PDB entry 9C59 | electron microscopy, 4.30 A resolution (low resolution: residue-level contacts below are approximate; hydrogen-bond / salt-bridge calls are withheld) | chains B and c of the 14 polymer chains in the assembly

Chain B:
Molecule: AP-3 complex subunit beta-1
Source organism: Homo sapiens
UniProt: O00203 (AP3B1_HUMAN); residues 1-677 here = UniProt positions 1-677
Chain sequence (677 residues; row label = number of the first residue in the row):
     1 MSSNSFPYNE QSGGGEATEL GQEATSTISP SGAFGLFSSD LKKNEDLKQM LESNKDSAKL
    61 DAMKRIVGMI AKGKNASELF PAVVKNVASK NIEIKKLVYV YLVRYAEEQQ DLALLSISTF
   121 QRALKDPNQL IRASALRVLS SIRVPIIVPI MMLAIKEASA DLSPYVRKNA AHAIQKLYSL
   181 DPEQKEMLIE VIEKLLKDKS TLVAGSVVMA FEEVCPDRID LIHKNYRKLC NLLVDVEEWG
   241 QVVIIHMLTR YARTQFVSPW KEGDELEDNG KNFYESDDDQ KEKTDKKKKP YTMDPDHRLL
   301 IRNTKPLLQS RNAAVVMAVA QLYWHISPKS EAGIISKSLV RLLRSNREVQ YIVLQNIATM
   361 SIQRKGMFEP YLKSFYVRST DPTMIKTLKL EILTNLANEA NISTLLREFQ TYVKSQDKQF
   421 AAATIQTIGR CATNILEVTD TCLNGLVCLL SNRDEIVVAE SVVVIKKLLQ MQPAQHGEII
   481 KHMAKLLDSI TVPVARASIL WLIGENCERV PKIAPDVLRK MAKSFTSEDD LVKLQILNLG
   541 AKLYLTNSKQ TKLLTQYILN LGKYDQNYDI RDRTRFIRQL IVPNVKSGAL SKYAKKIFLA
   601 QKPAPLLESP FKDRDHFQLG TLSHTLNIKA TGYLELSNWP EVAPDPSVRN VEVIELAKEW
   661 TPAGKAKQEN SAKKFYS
Unresolved in the structure: 1-34, 261-289, 651-677

Chain c:
Molecule: ADP-ribosylation factor 1
Source organism: Homo sapiens
Notes: EC 3.6.5.2
UniProt: P84077 (ARF1_HUMAN); residues 2-181 here = UniProt positions 2-181
Chain sequence (182 residues; each row starts with the number of its first residue):
     2 GNIFANLFKG LFGKKEMRIL MVGLDAAGKT TILYKLKLGE IVTTIPTIGF NVETVEYKNI
    62 SFTVWDVGGL DKIRPLWRHY FQNTQGLIFV VDSNDRERVN EAREELMRML AEDELRDAVL
   122 LVFANKQDLP NAMNAAEITD KLGLHSLRHR NWYIQATCAT SGDGLYEGLD WLSNQLRNQK
   182 SL
Unresolved in the structure: 182-183
Construct notes: engineered mutation Leu71 (Gln in P84077); expression tag (182-183)
Ion coordination: Mg2+: Thr31 (together with GTP)
Residues lining bound ligands: GTP (guanosine-5'-triphosphate): Leu25, Asp26, Ala27, Ala28, Gly29, Lys30, Thr31, Thr32, Thr45, Pro47, Thr48, Asp67, Gly69, Gly70, Asn126, Lys127, Gln128, Asp129, Leu130, Cys159, Ala160, Thr161

Interface between chain B and chain c:
Residue-residue contacts (12; chain B residue first):
  Arg122(B) - Glu41(c)
  Lys125(B) - Lys36(c)
  Lys125(B) - Ser162(c)
  Asp126(B) - Ser162(c)
  Pro127(B) - Gly163(c)
  Pro127(B) - Tyr167(c)
  Asn128(B) - Tyr167(c)
  Arg132(B) - Ser162(c)
  Arg132(B) - Asp164(c)
  Asp161(B) - Asp164(c)
  Leu162(B) - Gln128(c)
  Leu162(B) - Ala157(c)
Interface residues without a listed pair, chain B (9 interface residues in all): Ala160
Interface residues without a listed pair, chain c (11 interface residues in all): Gly40, Thr158, Thr161

In short:
9 residues of chain B and 11 residues of chain c are in contact. Bound to chain c: GTP.
Here chain B is AP-3 complex subunit beta-1 and chain c is ADP-ribosylation factor 1, both from Homo sapiens.
Entry 9C59 (Human AP-3 dimer bound to myristoylated Arf1 (Q71L) and LAMP1 cargo on a lipid nanodisc) was
determined by electron microscopy (same publication as 9C58, 9C5A, 9C5B and 9C5C).
